PDB entry 3I5P | X-ray diffraction, 3.20 A resolution | chain A

Chain A:
Protein: Nucleoporin NUP170
Organism: Saccharomyces cerevisiae
Notes: fragment: helical domain
Reference sequence: P38181 (NU170_YEAST); residues 980-1502 here = UniProt positions 980-1502
Sequence (525 residues; each row starts with the number of its first residue):
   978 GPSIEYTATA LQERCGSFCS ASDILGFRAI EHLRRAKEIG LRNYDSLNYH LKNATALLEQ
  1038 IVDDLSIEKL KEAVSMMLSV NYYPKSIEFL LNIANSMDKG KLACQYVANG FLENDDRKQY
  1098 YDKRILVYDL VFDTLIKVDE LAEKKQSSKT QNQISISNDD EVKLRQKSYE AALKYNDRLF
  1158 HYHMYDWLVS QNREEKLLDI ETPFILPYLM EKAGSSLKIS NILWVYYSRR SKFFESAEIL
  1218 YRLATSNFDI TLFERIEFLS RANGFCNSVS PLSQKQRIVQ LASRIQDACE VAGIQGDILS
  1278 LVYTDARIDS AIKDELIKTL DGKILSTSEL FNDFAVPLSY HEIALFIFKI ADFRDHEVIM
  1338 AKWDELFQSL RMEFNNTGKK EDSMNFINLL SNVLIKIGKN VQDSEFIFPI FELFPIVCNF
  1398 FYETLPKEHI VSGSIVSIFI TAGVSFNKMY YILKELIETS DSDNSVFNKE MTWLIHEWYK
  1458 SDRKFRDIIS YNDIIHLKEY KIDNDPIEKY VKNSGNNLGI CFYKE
Not modelled in the structure: 978-999, 1017-1020, 1034-1043, 1117-1140, 1192-1194, 1244-1256
Construct notes: expression tag (978-979)
Swiss-Prot annotation at these positions:
  - modified residue: Ser1247 (Phosphoserine)

Summary:
Chain A is Nucleoporin NUP170 (Saccharomyces cerevisiae); the structure, Nup170(aa979-1502), S.cerevisiae, was
determined by X-ray diffraction (same publication as 3I4R and 3I5Q).
